Entry 7ZBN (electron microscopy, 2.62 A resolution); this record covers chains A and D of the 8 polymer chains in the assembly.

== Chain A ==
Name: Glycogen [starch] synthase, muscle
Organism: Homo sapiens
Notes: EC 2.4.1.11
UniProt: P13807 (GYS1_HUMAN); residues 1-737 here = UniProt positions 1-737
Chain sequence (737 residues; numbered 1 to 737; the number before each row is that of its first residue):
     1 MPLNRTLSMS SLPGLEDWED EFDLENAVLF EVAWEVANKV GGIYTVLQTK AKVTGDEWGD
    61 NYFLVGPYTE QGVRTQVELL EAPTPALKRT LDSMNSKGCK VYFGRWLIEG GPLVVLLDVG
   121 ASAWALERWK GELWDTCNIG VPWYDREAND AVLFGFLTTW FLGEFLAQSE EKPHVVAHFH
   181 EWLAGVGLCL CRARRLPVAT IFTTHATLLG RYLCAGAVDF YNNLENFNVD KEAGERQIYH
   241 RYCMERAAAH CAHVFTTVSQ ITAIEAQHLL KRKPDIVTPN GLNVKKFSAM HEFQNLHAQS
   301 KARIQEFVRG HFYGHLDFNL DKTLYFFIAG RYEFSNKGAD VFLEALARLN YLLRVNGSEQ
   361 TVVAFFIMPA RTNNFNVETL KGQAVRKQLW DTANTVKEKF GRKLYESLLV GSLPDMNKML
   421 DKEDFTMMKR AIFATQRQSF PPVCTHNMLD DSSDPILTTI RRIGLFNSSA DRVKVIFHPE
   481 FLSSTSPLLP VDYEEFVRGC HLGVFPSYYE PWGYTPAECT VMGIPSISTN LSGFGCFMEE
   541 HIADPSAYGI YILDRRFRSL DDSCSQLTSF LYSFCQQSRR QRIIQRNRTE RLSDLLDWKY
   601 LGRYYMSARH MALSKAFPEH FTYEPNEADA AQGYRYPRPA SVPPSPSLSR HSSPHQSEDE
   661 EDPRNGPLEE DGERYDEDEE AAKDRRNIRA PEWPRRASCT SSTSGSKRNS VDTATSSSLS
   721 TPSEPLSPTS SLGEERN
Disordered / not traced: 1-12, 288-292, 626-629, 639-737
UniProt features mapped onto this chain:
  - binding site (UDP): K39, R331, T515
  - binding site (UDP-alpha-D-glucose): H205, R211, R331, E510, W512, G513
  - binding site (alpha-D-glucose 6-phosphate): H291, E292, Q294, H297, K301, H501, R582, R586
  - modified residue: S8 (Phosphoserine), S11 (Phosphoserine), S412 (Phosphoserine), S641 (Phosphoserine), S645 (Phosphoserine), S649 (Phosphoserine), S652 (Phosphoserine), S653 (Phosphoserine), S657 (Phosphoserine), S698 (Phosphoserine), T700 (Phosphothreonine), S710 (Phosphoserine), T721 (Phosphothreonine), S727 (Phosphoserine), S731 (Phosphoserine)
Reported in the primary citation:
  - higher-order assembly contacts with a neighbouring Glycogen [starch] synthase, muscle: R588, R591
  - mutagenesis - W18A, R588A/R591A, Y600A, R603A, H610E: increased catalytic activity on basal (-G6P)
  - mutagenesis - Y600A: decreased catalytic activity
  - mutagenesis - R588A/R591A: decreased stability
  - mutagenesis - R588A/R591A: unchanged catalytic activity on dephosphorylation at S641 and S8

== Chain D ==
Name: Glycogen [starch] synthase, muscle
Organism: Homo sapiens
Notes: EC 2.4.1.11
UniProt: P13807 (GYS1_HUMAN); residue numbers follow UniProt; this construct covers 1-737
Chain sequence (737 residues; each row starts with the number of its first residue):
     1 MPLNRTLSMS SLPGLEDWED EFDLENAVLF EVAWEVANKV GGIYTVLQTK AKVTGDEWGD
    61 NYFLVGPYTE QGVRTQVELL EAPTPALKRT LDSMNSKGCK VYFGRWLIEG GPLVVLLDVG
   121 ASAWALERWK GELWDTCNIG VPWYDREAND AVLFGFLTTW FLGEFLAQSE EKPHVVAHFH
   181 EWLAGVGLCL CRARRLPVAT IFTTHATLLG RYLCAGAVDF YNNLENFNVD KEAGERQIYH
   241 RYCMERAAAH CAHVFTTVSQ ITAIEAQHLL KRKPDIVTPN GLNVKKFSAM HEFQNLHAQS
   301 KARIQEFVRG HFYGHLDFNL DKTLYFFIAG RYEFSNKGAD VFLEALARLN YLLRVNGSEQ
   361 TVVAFFIMPA RTNNFNVETL KGQAVRKQLW DTANTVKEKF GRKLYESLLV GSLPDMNKML
   421 DKEDFTMMKR AIFATQRQSF PPVCTHNMLD DSSDPILTTI RRIGLFNSSA DRVKVIFHPE
   481 FLSSTSPLLP VDYEEFVRGC HLGVFPSYYE PWGYTPAECT VMGIPSISTN LSGFGCFMEE
   541 HIADPSAYGI YILDRRFRSL DDSCSQLTSF LYSFCQQSRR QRIIQRNRTE RLSDLLDWKY
   601 LGRYYMSARH MALSKAFPEH FTYEPNEADA AQGYRYPRPA SVPPSPSLSR HSSPHQSEDE
   661 EDPRNGPLEE DGERYDEDEE AAKDRRNIRA PEWPRRASCT SSTSGSKRNS VDTATSSSLS
   721 TPSEPLSPTS SLGEERN
Disordered / not traced: 1-12, 288-292, 626-629, 643-737
Modified residues: S641 (phosphoserine; SEP)
UniProt features mapped onto this chain:
  - binding site (UDP): K39, R331, T515
  - binding site (UDP-alpha-D-glucose): H205, R211, R331, E510, W512, G513
  - binding site (alpha-D-glucose 6-phosphate): H291, E292, Q294, H297, K301, H501, R582, R586
  - modified residue: S8 (Phosphoserine), S11 (Phosphoserine), S412 (Phosphoserine), S641 (Phosphoserine), S645 (Phosphoserine), S649 (Phosphoserine), S652 (Phosphoserine), S653 (Phosphoserine), S657 (Phosphoserine), S698 (Phosphoserine), T700 (Phosphothreonine), S710 (Phosphoserine), T721 (Phosphothreonine), S727 (Phosphoserine), S731 (Phosphoserine)
Reported in the primary citation:
  - post-translational modification sites: S641

== How chain A and chain D interact ==
Pairs across the interface (37):
  K52(A) with E423(D), salt bridge
  V73(A) with F433(D)
  R74(A) with F433(D)
  T75(A) with F433(D)
  Q76(A) with R430(D)
  V77(A) with F433(D)
  E78(A) with K429(D), salt bridge; F433(D)
  R105(A) with K422(D)
  L107(A) with T426(D); K429(D); R430(D), hydrogen bond (backbone-side chain); F433(D), hydrophobic
  I108(A) with E423(D); T426(D)
  E109(A) with E423(D)
  G111(A) with K422(D), hydrogen bond (backbone-side chain)
  K422(A) with R105(D); G110(D); G111(D), hydrogen bond (side chain-backbone)
  E423(A) with K52(D), salt bridge; I108(D); E109(D)
  T426(A) with L107(D); I108(D)
  K429(A) with E78(D), salt bridge; L107(D)
  R430(A) with Q76(D); L107(D), hydrogen bond (side chain-backbone)
  F433(A) with V73(D); R74(D); T75(D); V77(D); E78(D); L107(D), hydrophobic
  T485(A) with P487(D)
  P487(A) with T485(D)
Interface residues without a listed pair, chain A (22 interface residues in all): Y44, G110
Interface residues without a listed pair, chain D (22 interface residues in all): Y44

== In short ==
Chain A and chain D each contribute 22 residues to their interface, with 4 hydrogen bonds and 4 salt bridges.
Polar contacts include K52(A)-E423(D), E78(A)-K429(D) and E423(A)-K52(D). The paper reports that W18A,
R588A/R591A and Y600A of chain A, among others, increase catalytic activity on basal (-G6P); a modification
site at S641(D); 5 substitutions were tested in all.
Chain A is Glycogen [starch] synthase, muscle and chain D is Glycogen [starch] synthase, muscle, both from
Homo sapiens; the structure, Cryo-EM structure of the human GS-GN complex in the inhibited state, was
determined by electron microscopy.
